7Z8Q - chains c and d of the 5 polymer chains in the assembly; structure by electron microscopy, 4.08 A resolution (low resolution: residue-level contacts below are approximate; hydrogen-bond / salt-bridge calls are withheld).

== Chain c ==
Name: DNA-directed RNA polymerase subunit beta
Source organism: Mycobacterium tuberculosis H37Rv
Notes: EC 2.7.7.6
UniProtKB: P9WGY9 (RPOB_MYCTU); residue numbers follow UniProt; this construct covers 6-1178
Amino-acid sequence (1174 residues; row label = number of the first residue in the row):
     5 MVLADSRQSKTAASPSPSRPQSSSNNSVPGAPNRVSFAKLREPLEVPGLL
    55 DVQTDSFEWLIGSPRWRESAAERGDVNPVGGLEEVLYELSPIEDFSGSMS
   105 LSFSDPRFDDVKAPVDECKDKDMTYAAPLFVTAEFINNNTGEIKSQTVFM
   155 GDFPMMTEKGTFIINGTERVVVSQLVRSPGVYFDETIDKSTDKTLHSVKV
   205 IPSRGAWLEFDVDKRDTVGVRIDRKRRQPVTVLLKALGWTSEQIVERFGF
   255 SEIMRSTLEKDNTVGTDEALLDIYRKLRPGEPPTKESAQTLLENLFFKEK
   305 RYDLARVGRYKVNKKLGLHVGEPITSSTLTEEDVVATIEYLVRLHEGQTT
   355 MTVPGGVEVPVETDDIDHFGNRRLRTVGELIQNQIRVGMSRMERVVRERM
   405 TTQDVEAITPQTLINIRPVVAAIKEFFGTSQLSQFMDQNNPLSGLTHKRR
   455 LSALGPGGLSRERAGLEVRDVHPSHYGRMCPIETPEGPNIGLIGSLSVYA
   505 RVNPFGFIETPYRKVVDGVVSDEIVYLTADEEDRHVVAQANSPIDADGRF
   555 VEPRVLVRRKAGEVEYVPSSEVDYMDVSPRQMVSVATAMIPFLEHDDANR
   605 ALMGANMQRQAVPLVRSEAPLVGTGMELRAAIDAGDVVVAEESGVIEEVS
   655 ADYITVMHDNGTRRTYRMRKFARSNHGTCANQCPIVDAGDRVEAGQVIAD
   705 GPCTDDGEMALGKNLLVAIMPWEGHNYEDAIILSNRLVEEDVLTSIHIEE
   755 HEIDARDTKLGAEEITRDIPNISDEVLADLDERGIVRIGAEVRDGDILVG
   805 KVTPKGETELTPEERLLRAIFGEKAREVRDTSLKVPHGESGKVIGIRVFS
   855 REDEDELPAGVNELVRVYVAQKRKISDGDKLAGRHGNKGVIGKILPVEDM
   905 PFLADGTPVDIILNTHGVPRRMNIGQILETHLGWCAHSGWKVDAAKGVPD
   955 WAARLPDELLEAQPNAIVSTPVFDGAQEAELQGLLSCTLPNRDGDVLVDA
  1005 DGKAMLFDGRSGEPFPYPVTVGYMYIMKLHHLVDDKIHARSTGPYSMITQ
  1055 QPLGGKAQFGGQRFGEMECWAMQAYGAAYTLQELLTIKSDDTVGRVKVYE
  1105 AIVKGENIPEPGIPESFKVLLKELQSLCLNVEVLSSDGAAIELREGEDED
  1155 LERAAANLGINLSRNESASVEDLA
Not modelled in the structure: 5-28, 809-831, 1141-1178
Construct notes: initiating methionine (5); conflict Val6 (Ile in P9WGY9)

== Chain d ==
Name: DNA-directed RNA polymerase subunit beta'
Source organism: Mycobacterium tuberculosis H37Rv
Notes: EC 2.7.7.6; engineered mutation(s): contains C-terminal 6xHis-tag
UniProtKB: P9WGY7 (RPOC_MYCTU); residue numbers follow UniProt; this construct covers 4-1316
Amino-acid sequence (1319 residues; row label = number of the first residue in the row):
     4 VNFFDELRIGLATAEDIRQWSYGEVKKPETINYRTLKPEKDGLFCEKIFG
    54 PTRDWECYCGKYKRVRFKGIICERCGVEVTRAKVRRERMGHIELAAPVTH
   104 IWYFKGVPSRLGYLLDLAPKDLEKIIYFAAYVITSVDEEMRHNELSTLEA
   154 EMAVERKAVEDQRDGELEARAQKLEADLAELEAEGAKADARRKVRDGGER
   204 EMRQIRDRAQRELDRLEDIWSTFTKLAPKQLIVDENLYRELVDRYGEYFT
   254 GAMGAESIQKLIENFDIDAEAESLRDVIRNGKGQKKLRALKRLKVVAAFQ
   304 QSGNSPMGMVLDAVPVIPPELRPMVQLDGGRFATSDLNDLYRRVINRNNR
   354 LKRLIDLGAPEIIVNNEKRMLQESVDALFDNGRRGRPVTGPGNRPLKSLS
   404 DLLKGKQGRFRQNLLGKRVDYSGRSVIVVGPQLKLHQCGLPKLMALELFK
   454 PFVMKRLVDLNHAQNIKSAKRMVERQRPQVWDVLEEVIAEHPVLLNRAPT
   504 LHRLGIQAFEPMLVEGKAIQLHPLVCEAFNADFDGDQMAVHLPLSAEAQA
   554 EARILMLSSNNILSPASGRPLAMPRLDMVTGLYYLTTEVPGDTGEYQPAS
   604 GDHPETGVYSSPAEAIMAADRGVLSVRAKIKVRLTQLRPPVEIEAELFGH
   654 SGWQPGDAWMAETTLGRVMFNELLPLGYPFVNKQMHKKVQAAIINDLAER
   704 YPMIVVAQTVDKLKDAGFYWATRSGVTVSMADVLVPPRKKEILDHYEERA
   754 DKVEKQFQRGALNHDERNEALVEIWKEATDEVGQALREHYPDDNPIITIV
   804 DSGATGNFTQTRTLAGMKGLVTNPKGEFIPRPVKSSFREGLTVLEYFINT
   854 HGARKGLADTALRTADSGYLTRRLVDVSQDVIVREHDCQTERGIVVELAE
   904 RAPDGTLIRDPYIETSAYARTLGTDAVDEAGNVIVERGQDLGDPEIDALL
   954 AAGITQVKVRSVLTCATSTGVCATCYGRSMATGKLVDIGEAVGIVAAQSI
  1004 GEPGTQLTMRTFHQGGVGEDITGGLPRVQELFEARVPRGKAPIADVTGRV
  1054 RLEDGERFYKITIVPDDGGEEVVYDKISKRQRLRVFKHEDGSERVLSDGD
  1104 HVEVGQQLMEGSADPHEVLRVQGPREVQIHLVREVQEVYRAQGVSIHDKH
  1154 IEVIVRQMLRRVTIIDSGSTEFLPGSLIDRAEFEAENRRVVAEGGEPAAG
  1204 RPVLMGITKASLATDSWLSAASFQETTRVLTDAAINCRSDKLNGLKENVI
  1254 IGKLIPAGTGINRYRNIAVQPTEEARAAAYTIPSYEDQYYSPDFGAATGA
  1304 AVPLDDYGYSDYRHHHHHH
Not modelled in the structure: 1013-1023, 1283-1322
Construct notes: expression tag (1317-1322)
Curated features (UniProtKB/Swiss-Prot):
  - binding site (Zn(2+)): Cys60, Cys62, Cys75, Cys78, Cys891, Cys968, Cys975, Cys978
  - binding site (Mg(2+)): Asp535, Asp537, Asp539
Ion coordination: Zn2+ site 1: Cys60, Cys62, Cys75, Cys78; Mg2+: Asp535, Asp537, Asp539; Zn2+ site 2: Cys891, Cys968, Cys975, Cys978

== How chain c and chain d interact ==
Residue-residue contacts (233; chain c residue first):
  Arg473(c) with Arg857(d)
  Asp474(c) with Pro827(d)
  Val475(c) with Phe850(d); His854(d)
  His476(c) with Phe850(d)
  Tyr480(c) with Val846(d)
  Pro485(c) with Thr853(d); Arg857(d)
  Ile486(c) with Tyr849(d)
  Thr488(c) with Arg857(d)
  Ile494(c) with Leu860(d)
  Gln543(c) with Val846(d); Leu847(d)
  Val568(c) with Arg834(d)
  Met586(c) with Val846(d)
  Leu597(c) with Tyr849(d)
  Glu598(c) with Gly843(d); Leu844(d)
  His599(c) with Phe840(d); Arg841(d); Glu842(d); Gly843(d)
  Asp600(c) with Phe840(d); Tyr849(d)
  Asp601(c) with Phe840(d); Tyr849(d)
  Ala602(c) with Tyr849(d); Ala856(d)
  Ala605(c) with Tyr849(d)
  Ile723(c) with Thr730(d); Val731(d)
  Pro725(c) with Asp580(d); Thr725(d); Val729(d)
  Trp726(c) with Thr725(d)
  Glu727(c) with Pro434(d); Thr725(d)
  Gly728(c) with Val432(d); Phe721(d)
  His729(c) with Val432(d); Pro434(d)
  Tyr731(c) with Val432(d); Arg578(d); Leu579(d); Asp580(d)
  Glu732(c) with Cys529(d); Ala534(d); Phe536(d); Arg578(d)
  Asp733(c) with Asp537(d)
  Lys763(c) with Asp331(d)
  Asp881(c) with Val431(d); Ala521(d)
  Lys884(c) with Asp537(d); Gly538(d)
  Val894(c) with Val431(d); Phe536(d); Asp537(d); Gly538(d)
  Thr919(c) with Val729(d); Thr730(d); Val731(d)
  His920(c) with Asp580(d); Thr583(d)
  Pro923(c) with Ile799(d)
  Arg924(c) with Thr808(d); Gln813(d)
  Met926(c) with Thr816(d); Phe840(d)
  Ile928(c) with Val736(d); Leu817(d)
  Ile931(c) with Val731(d)
  Leu932(c) with Met733(d)
  His935(c) with Ser732(d); Met733(d)
  Glu982(c) with Arg841(d); Glu842(d)
  Leu985(c) with Met733(d)
  Gln986(c) with Met733(d)
  Leu989(c) with Met733(d)
  Asp1005(c) with Ser732(d); Ala734(d)
  Lys1007(c) with Ser732(d)
  Asp1012(c) with Arg726(d)
  Phe1019(c) with Thr725(d)
  Tyr1021(c) with Arg630(d); Arg726(d); Gly728(d)
  Pro1022(c) with Thr730(d)
  Val1023(c) with Thr730(d)
  Thr1024(c) with Val731(d)
  Val1037(c) with Lys520(d)
  Asp1038(c) with Lys520(d)
  Lys1040(c) with Arg427(d); Gln540(d)
  Ile1041(c) with Arg427(d); Pro444(d); Met447(d); Lys520(d)
  His1042(c) with Gly426(d); Arg427(d)
  Ala1043(c) with Ser425(d); Glu450(d)
  Arg1044(c) with Asp423(d); Tyr424(d); Ser425(d)
  Ser1045(c) with Asp423(d); Tyr424(d); Glu450(d); Lys453(d)
  Tyr1049(c) with Asp423(d)
  Gln1054(c) with Arg89(d)
  Gln1055(c) with Lys420(d)
  Pro1056(c) with Arg421(d); Asp423(d)
  Leu1057(c) with Arg421(d)
  Gly1058(c) with Arg421(d)
  Phe1063(c) with Glu450(d)
  Gly1065(c) with Arg421(d); Val422(d)
  Gln1066(c) with Arg421(d); Val422(d); Ser425(d); Gly426(d); Arg427(d)
  Arg1067(c) with Leu418(d); Gly419(d); Lys420(d); Arg421(d)
  Phe1068(c) with Gly419(d); Lys420(d); Val422(d)
  Glu1070(c) with Arg414(d); Leu417(d); Leu418(d); Arg875(d)
  Met1071(c) with Thr503(d)
  Glu1072(c) with Asn499(d); Thr503(d); Ile509(d)
  Trp1074(c) with Arg875(d); Val878(d); Ile997(d); Gln1001(d)
  Ala1075(c) with Ile509(d)
  Met1076(c) with Leu497(d); Met559(d)
  Gln1077(c) with Gln882(d); Leu1248(d)
  Ala1078(c) with Ile997(d)
  Tyr1079(c) with Arg506(d); Leu507(d); Ile509(d); Leu558(d); Asn564(d)
  Gly1080(c) with Gly1261(d); Thr1262(d)
  Ala1081(c) with Glu554(d); Ile1258(d)
  Ala1082(c) with Ile1258(d); Thr1262(d)
  Tyr1083(c) with Glu550(d); Leu1257(d); Arg1268(d)
  Thr1084(c) with Ala551(d); Glu554(d)
  Gln1086(c) with Leu1257(d)
  Glu1087(c) with Leu547(d); Ser548(d); Ala551(d)
  Leu1088(c) with Val422(d)
  Leu1089(c) with Lys420(d); Val1252(d)
  Thr1090(c) with Gly1255(d)
  Lys1092(c) with Asp423(d); Tyr424(d); Leu545(d); Leu547(d)
  Ser1093(c) with Lys420(d); Arg421(d)
  Asp1094(c) with Lys420(d)
  Tyr1103(c) with Met457(d); Lys473(d)
  Ile1106(c) with Pro454(d); Lys458(d)
  Val1107(c) with Lys458(d)
  Lys1108(c) with Lys458(d)
  Ile1117(c) with Val4(d); Phe7(d)
  Pro1118(c) with Ile1254(d)
  Glu1119(c) with Lys86(d)
  Ser1120(c) with Asn416(d)
  Phe1121(c) with Phe7(d); Ile1254(d)
  Lys1122(c) with Lys86(d); Glu90(d)
  Val1123(c) with Arg89(d); Leu324(d); Arg412(d)
  Leu1124(c) with Arg412(d); Phe413(d)
  Lys1126(c) with Glu90(d)
  Glu1127(c) with Leu402(d); Leu405(d); Leu406(d)
  Leu1128(c) with Leu406(d)
  Gln1129(c) with Trp23(d)
  Ser1130(c) with Pro318(d); Ile320(d); Leu402(d)
  Leu1131(c) with His103(d); Trp105(d); Leu402(d)
  Cys1132(c) with Ala15(d); Leu314(d); Phe382(d)
  Leu1133(c) with Gly13(d); Trp105(d)
  Asn1134(c) with Arg11(d); Ile12(d); Gly13(d); Trp23(d)
  Val1135(c) with Arg11(d)
  Glu1136(c) with Leu10(d); Arg11(d)
  Val1137(c) with Phe7(d); Glu9(d); Leu10(d)
  Leu1138(c) with Asp8(d); Glu9(d); Arg11(d)
  Ser1139(c) with Asp8(d)
  Ser1140(c) with Asp8(d)
Also at the interface, not in a pair above, chain c (145 interface residues in all): Leu470, Pro477, His479, Gly495, Asn545, Gly566, Pro583, Asn603, Ala734, Gly882, Lys892, Ile895, Gly896, Val922, Phe977, Gln981, Ser1015, Pro1020, Thr1046, Ile1052, Gly1069, Leu1085, Gly1109, Ile1112
Also at the interface, not in a pair above, chain d (160 interface residues in all): Asn5, Phe6, Leu14, Met92, Pro321, Leu330, Gly332, Gly333, Tyr344, Ser428, Val429, Phe455, Ile469, Pro502, His505, Gln510, Pro526, Asp535, His544, Tyr587, Ala724, Ser727, Asp735, Ile802, Ile832, Thr845, Asn852, Lys858, Ala861, Asp879, Ala994, Val998, Ala1237, Ser1242, Ala1260, Gly1263

== In short ==
145 residues of chain c face 160 of chain d across their interface. Cys60(d), Cys62(d), Cys75(d) and Cys78(d)
form the Zn2+ site 1. Asp535(d), Asp537(d) and Asp539(d) coordinate Mg2+. UniProt lists 8 Zn2+-binding
residues and 3 Mg2+-binding residues on chain d.
Chain c is DNA-directed RNA polymerase subunit beta and chain d is DNA-directed RNA polymerase subunit beta',
both from Mycobacterium tuberculosis H37Rv; the structure, Cryo-EM structure of Mycobacterium tuberculosis RNA
polymerase core, was determined by electron microscopy, deposited together with 7ZF2, 7Q4U, 7Q59 and 7PP4.
